PDB entry 3O3O | X-ray diffraction, 2.00 A resolution | chains A and B

# Chain A
Name: alpha-subunit 2-hydroxyisocaproyl-CoA dehydratase
Organism: Clostridium difficile
Reference sequence: Q5U924 (Q5U924_CLODI); residues 1-408 here = UniProt positions 1-408
Amino-acid sequence (408 residues; row label = number of the first residue in the row):
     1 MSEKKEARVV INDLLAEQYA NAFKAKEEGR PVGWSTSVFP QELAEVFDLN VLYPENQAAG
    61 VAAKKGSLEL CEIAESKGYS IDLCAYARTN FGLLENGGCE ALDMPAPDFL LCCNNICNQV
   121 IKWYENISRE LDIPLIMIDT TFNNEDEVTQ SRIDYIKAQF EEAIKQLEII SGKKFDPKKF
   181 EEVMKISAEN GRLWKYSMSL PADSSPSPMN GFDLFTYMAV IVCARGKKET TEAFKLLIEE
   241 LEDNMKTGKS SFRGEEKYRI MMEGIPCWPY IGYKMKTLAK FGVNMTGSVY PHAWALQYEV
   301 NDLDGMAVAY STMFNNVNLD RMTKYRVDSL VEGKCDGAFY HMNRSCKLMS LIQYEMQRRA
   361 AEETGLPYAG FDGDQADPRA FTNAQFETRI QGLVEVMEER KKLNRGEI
Not modelled in the structure: 1-5, 405-408
Metal / ion sites: 4Fe-4S cluster Fe: Cys84, Cys117, Cys346 (together with (2R)-2-hydroxy-4-methylpentanoic acid)
Small-molecule neighbours:
  - (2R)-2-hydroxy-4-methylpentanoic acid (2RH): Ser37, Val38, Glu55, Tyr86, Ile116, Ile265, Trp294, Met313, Asn315
  - 4Fe-4S cluster (SF4): Glu55, Cys84, Tyr86, Ile116, Cys117, Gln119, Val120, Trp123, Asn315, Ser345, Cys346, Gln375

# Chain B
Name: beta-subunit 2-hydroxyacyl-CoA dehydratase
Organism: Clostridium difficile
Reference sequence: Q5U923 (Q5U923_CLODI); numbering as in UniProt (aligned over 1-375)
Amino-acid sequence (385 residues; each row starts with the number of its first residue):
     1 MEAILSKMKE VVENPNAAVK KYKSETGKKA IGCFPVYCPE EIIHAAGMLP VGIWGGQTEL
    61 DLAKQYFPAF ACSIMQSCLE YGLKGAYDEL SGVIIPGMCD TLICLGQNWK SAVPHIKYIS
   121 LVHPQNRKLE AGVKYLISEY KGVKRELEEI CGYEIEEAKI HESIEVYNEH RKTMRDFVEV
   181 AYKHSNTIKP SIRSLVIKSG FFMRKEEHTE LVKDLIAKLN AMPEEVCSGK KVLLTGILAD
   241 SKDILDILED NNISVVADDL AQETRQFRTD VPAGDDALER LARQWSNIEG CSLAYDPKKK
   301 RGSLIVDEVK KKDIDGVIFC MMKFCDPEEY DYPLVRKDIE DSGIPTLYVE IDQQTQNNEQ
   361 ARTRIQTFAE MMSLASAWSH PQFEK
Not modelled in the structure: 376-385
Construct notes: expression tag (376-385)
Metal / ion sites: 4Fe-4S cluster Fe: Cys72, Cys99, Cys325 (together with hydrosulfuric acid)
Small-molecule neighbours:
  - hydrosulfuric acid (H2S): Pro35, Val36, Ile237
  - 4Fe-4S cluster (SF4): Cys72, Ile74, Met75, Cys99, Thr101, Leu102, Ile237, Leu293, Met322, Phe324, Cys325, Asp326, Pro327

# How chain A and chain B interact
Pairs across the interface (90; chain A residue first):
  Lys77(A) with Arg336(B), hydrogen bond (backbone-side chain)
  Gly78(A) with Tyr332(B); Pro333(B)
  Tyr79(A) with Tyr330(B); Pro333(B), hydrophobic; Leu334(B)
  Ser80(A) with Glu329(B)
  Asp82(A) with Phe324(B); Glu329(B)
  Leu83(A) with Asp326(B); Glu329(B); Tyr330(B), hydrophobic
  Ala87(A) with Tyr330(B)
  Cys117(A) with Asp100(B)
  Asn118(A) with Met98(B); Asp100(B), hydrogen bond (backbone-side chain)
  Gln119(A) with Asp100(B); Asp326(B); Tyr330(B), hydrogen bond
  Ile121(A) with Gln125(B)
  Lys122(A) with Ser292(B), hydrogen bond (side chain-backbone); Pro327(B); Tyr330(B); Asp331(B), salt bridge
  Trp123(A) with Tyr330(B), hydrophobic
  Glu125(A) with Tyr295(B); Asp296(B), hydrogen bond (side chain-backbone); Pro297(B); Lys299(B), salt bridge
  Asn126(A) with Lys299(B), hydrogen bond; Tyr330(B), hydrogen bond (side chain-backbone)
  Ser128(A) with Pro297(B)
  Arg129(A) with Pro297(B); Lys298(B), hydrogen bond (side chain-backbone); Lys299(B), hydrogen bond (side chain-backbone); Leu334(B); Asp338(B), salt bridge
  Leu135(A) with Tyr295(B)
  Met137(A) with Asn126(B), hydrogen bond (backbone-side chain); Tyr295(B), hydrophobic
  Asp139(A) with Pro124(B); Gln125(B), hydrogen bond (side chain-backbone)
  Thr141(A) with Val122(B); Tyr135(B), hydrogen bond
  Phe142(A) with Ile103(B), hydrophobic; Gln107(B)
  Asn144(A) with Gln107(B), hydrogen bond; Lys110(B), hydrogen bond; Tyr118(B); Ser120(B)
  Ser151(A) with Tyr135(B); Ser138(B)
  Arg152(A) with Tyr135(B); Glu139(B), salt bridge
  Tyr155(A) with Pro124(B); Gln125(B); Asn126(B), hydrogen bond (side chain-backbone); Gly132(B)
  Ala158(A) with Ala131(B), hydrophobic
  Gln159(A) with Asn126(B), hydrogen bond
  Asn318(A) with Gln107(B)
  Leu319(A) with Gln107(B), hydrogen bond (backbone-side chain)
  Arg344(A) with Phe70(B); Phe324(B)
  Lys347(A) with Phe70(B); Phe324(B), hydrogen bond (side chain-backbone); Asp326(B), salt bridge
  Leu348(A) with Cys104(B)
  Ser350(A) with Pro68(B); Phe70(B)
  Leu351(A) with Tyr66(B); Phe67(B); Pro68(B); Ala71(B), hydrophobic; Thr101(B); Cys104(B), hydrogen bond (backbone-side chain); Asn108(B)
  Ile352(A) with Cys104(B), hydrophobic; Asn108(B)
  Tyr354(A) with Lys64(B); Gln65(B); Tyr66(B); Phe67(B); Pro68(B)
  Glu355(A) with Tyr66(B); Asn108(B); Ser111(B)
  Arg358(A) with Gln65(B), hydrogen bond (side chain-backbone); Tyr66(B)
  Arg359(A) with Ser111(B), hydrogen bond
Also at the interface, not in a pair above, chain A (46 interface residues in all): Cys84, Phe91, Glu130, Glu162, Met342, Asn343
Also at the interface, not in a pair above, chain B (47 interface residues in all): Cys99, Leu129, Ala294

# Overview
The interface between chain A and chain B involves 46 residues on one side and 47 on the other, with 21
hydrogen bonds and 5 salt bridges. Among the polar pairs are Lys122(A)-Asp331(B), Glu125(A)-Lys299(B) and
Arg129(A)-Asp338(B). Ligands of chain A: 4Fe-4S cluster and (2R)-2-hydroxy-4-methylpentanoic acid.
Chain A is alpha-subunit 2-hydroxyisocaproyl-CoA dehydratase and chain B is beta-subunit 2-hydroxyacyl-CoA
dehydratase, both from Clostridium difficile; the structure, (R)-2-hydroxyisocaproyl-CoA dehydratase in
complex with (R)-2-hydroxyisocaproate, was determined by X-ray diffraction together with 3O3M from the same
study.
